6O1M - chains B and O of the 18 polymer chains in the assembly; structure by electron microscopy, 3.15 A resolution.

== Chain B ==
Protein: Catabolite repression control protein
Organism: Pseudomonas aeruginosa
Notes: EC 3.1.11.2
UniProtKB: Q51380 (Q51380_PSEAI); residue numbers follow UniProt; this construct covers 1-259
Chain sequence (262 residues; numbered -2 to 259; the number before each row is that of its first residue; numbers below 1 keep their minus sign (Gly-2 is residue -2)):
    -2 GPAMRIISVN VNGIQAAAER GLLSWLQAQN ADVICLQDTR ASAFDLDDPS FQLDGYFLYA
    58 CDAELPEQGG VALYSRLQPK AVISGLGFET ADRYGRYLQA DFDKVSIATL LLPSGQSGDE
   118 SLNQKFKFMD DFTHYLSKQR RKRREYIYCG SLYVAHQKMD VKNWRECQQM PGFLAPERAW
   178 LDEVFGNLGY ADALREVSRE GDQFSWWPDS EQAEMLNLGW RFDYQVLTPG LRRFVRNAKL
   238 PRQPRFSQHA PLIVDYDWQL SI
Sequence notes: expression tag (-2 to 0)
Reported in the primary citation:
  - binding site for the 18-nt RNA strand: Lys135, Arg138, Lys139, Arg140
  - mutagenesis - R140E: abolished binding to Hfq
  - mutagenesis - E142R, R230E: decreased binding to Hfq

== Chain O ==
Molecule: 18-nt RNA strand
Sequence (18 nucleotides; numbered 1 to 18; the number before each row is that of its first residue):
     1 AAAAAUAACA ACAAGAGG

== How chain B and chain O interact ==
Pairs across the interface (13):
  Gln154(B) - U6(O)  base contact
  Lys155(B) - U6(O)  hydrogen bond to the base
  Lys155(B) - C9(O)  phosphate contact
  Met156(B) - U6(O)  hydrogen bond to the base
  Trp161(B) - A8(O)  hydrogen bond to the phosphate
  Trp161(B) - C9(O)  sugar contact
  Arg162(B) - A8(O)  hydrogen bond to the sugar
  Arg162(B) - C9(O)  phosphate contact
  Arg162(B) - A10(O)  salt bridge to the phosphate
  Arg196(B) - A3(O)  base contact
  Arg196(B) - A5(O)  phosphate contact
  Arg196(B) - U6(O)  salt bridge to the phosphate
  Glu197(B) - A5(O)  phosphate contact
Other interface residues (no listed pair), chain B (8 interface residues in all): Asn160

== Overview ==
8 residues of chain B face 6 of chain O across their interface; the contacts include 4 hydrogen bonds and 2
salt bridges. Polar pairs include Lys155(B)-U6(O), Met156(B)-U6(O) and Arg162(B)-A8(O). The paper reports a
binding site for the 18-nt RNA strand at Lys135(B), Arg138(B) and Lys139(B) among others; E142R and R230E of
chain B reduce binding to Hfq.
Here chain B is Catabolite repression control protein (Pseudomonas aeruginosa) and chain O is an 18-nt RNA
strand. Entry 6O1M (Architectural principles for Hfq/Crc-mediated regulation of gene expression. Hfq-Crc-amiE
2:4:2 complex) was determined by electron microscopy, deposited together with 6O1K and 6O1L.
